9Q97 - chains M and N of the 14 polymer chains in the assembly; structure by electron microscopy, 4.60 A resolution (low resolution: residue-level contacts below are approximate; hydrogen-bond / salt-bridge calls are withheld).

# Chain M
Protein: RNA polymerase sigma-54 factor
Organism: Klebsiella pneumoniae
UniProt: A0A0N9UTC1 (A0A0N9UTC1_KLEPN); residues 1-477 here = UniProt positions 1-477
Chain sequence (477 residues; numbered 1 to 477; the number before each row is that of its first residue):
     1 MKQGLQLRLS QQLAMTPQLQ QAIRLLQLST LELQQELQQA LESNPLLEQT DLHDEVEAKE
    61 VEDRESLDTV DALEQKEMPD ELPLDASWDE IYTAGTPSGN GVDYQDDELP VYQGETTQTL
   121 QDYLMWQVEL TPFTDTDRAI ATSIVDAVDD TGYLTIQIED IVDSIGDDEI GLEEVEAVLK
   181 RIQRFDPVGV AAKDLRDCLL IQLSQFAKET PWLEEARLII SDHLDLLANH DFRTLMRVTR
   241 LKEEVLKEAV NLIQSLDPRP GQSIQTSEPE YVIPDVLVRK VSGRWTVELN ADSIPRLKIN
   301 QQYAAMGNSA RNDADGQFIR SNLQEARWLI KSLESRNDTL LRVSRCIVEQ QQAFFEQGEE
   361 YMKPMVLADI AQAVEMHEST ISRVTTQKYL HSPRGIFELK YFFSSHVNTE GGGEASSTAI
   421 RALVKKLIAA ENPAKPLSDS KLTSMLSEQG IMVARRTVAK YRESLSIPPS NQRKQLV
Unresolved in the structure: 11-12, 49-108

# Chain N
Molecule: Non-template DNA
Sequence (34 nucleotides; numbered -34 to -1; the number before each row is that of its first residue; numbers below 1 keep their minus sign (DA-34 is residue -34)):
   -34 AGACGGCTGG CACGACTTTT GCAATCGCAG CCCT

# Chain M / chain N interface
Pairs across the interface (20):
  Met15(M) - DA-11(N)
  Thr16(M) - DA-12(N)
  Pro17(M) - DA-12(N)
  Gln18(M) - DA-12(N)
  Gln21(M) - DA-12(N)
  Val366(M) - DC-19(N)
  Val366(M) - DT-18(N)
  Leu367(M) - DT-18(N)
  Ala368(M) - DT-18(N)
  Ser379(M) - DT-16(N)
  Ser382(M) - DT-17(N)
  Ser382(M) - DT-16(N)
  Ser438(M) - DG-29(N)
  Ser438(M) - DC-28(N)
  Asp439(M) - DG-29(N)
  Asp439(M) - DC-28(N)
  Ser440(M) - DC-28(N)
  Pro468(M) - DT-27(N)
  Pro469(M) - DC-28(N)
  Pro469(M) - DT-27(N)
Also at the interface, not in a pair above, chain M (17 interface residues in all): Leu437, Ser470

# Summary
Chain M and chain N form an interface of 17 and 9 residues respectively.
Here chain M is RNA polymerase sigma-54 factor (Klebsiella pneumoniae) and chain N is Non-template DNA. Entry
9Q97 (CryoEM structure of bacterial transcription intermediate complex mediated by activator PspF containing
nifH promoter DNA containing ...) was determined by electron microscopy (same publication as 9Q91, 9Q92, 9Q93,
9Q94, 9Q95, 9Q96 and 9Q98).
